Entry 8UBD (electron microscopy, 3.05 A resolution); this record covers chains A and B of the 9 polymer chains in the assembly.

# Chain A
Molecule: Reverse transcriptase
Source organism: Bordetella phage BPP-1
UniProtKB: Q775D8 (Q775D8_BPBPP); residues 1-328 here = UniProt positions 1-328
Amino-acid sequence (328 residues; numbered 1 to 328; the number before each row is that of its first residue):
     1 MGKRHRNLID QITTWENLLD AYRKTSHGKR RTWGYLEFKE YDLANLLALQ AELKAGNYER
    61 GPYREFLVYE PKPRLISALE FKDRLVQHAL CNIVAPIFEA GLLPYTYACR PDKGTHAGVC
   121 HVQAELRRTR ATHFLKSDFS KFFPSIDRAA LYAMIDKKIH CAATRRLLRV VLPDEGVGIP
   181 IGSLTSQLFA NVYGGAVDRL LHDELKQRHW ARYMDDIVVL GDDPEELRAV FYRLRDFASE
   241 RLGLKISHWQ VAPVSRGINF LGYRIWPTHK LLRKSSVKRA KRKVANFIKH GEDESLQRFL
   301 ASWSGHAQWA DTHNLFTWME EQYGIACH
Not modelled in the structure: 70-72

# Chain B
Molecule: Avd
Source organism: Bordetella phage BPP-1
UniProtKB: chimeric construct of Q775D7, Q9FA38: residues 1-124 from Q775D7 (Q775D7_BPBPP) positions 1-124 (same numbers); residues 125-290 from Q9FA38 positions 5-170 (UniProt number = residue number - 120)
Amino-acid sequence (290 residues; each row starts with the number of its first residue):
     1 MEPIEEATKC YDQMLIVERY ERVISYLYPI AQSIPRKHGV AREMFLKCLL GQVELFIVAG
    61 KSNQVSKLYA ADAGLAMLRF WLRFLAGIQK PHAMTPHQVE TAQVLIAEVG RILGSWIARV
   121 NRKGTKVQVG EALVGDGNEV AHIDLIIGPR GSPAETAFCN GLVNNKHGFT SLLAVIAPNL
   181 PCKPNTLMFN KVTINDARQA VQMFGPAQHG VAMAVQDAVA EGIIPADEAD DLYVLVGVFI
   241 HWEAADDAKI QKYNYEATKL SIQRAVNGEP KASVVTEQRK SATHPFAANA
Not modelled in the structure: 123-290

# How chain A and chain B interact
Pairs across the interface (40; chain A residue first):
  R30(A) with E18(B), salt bridge; R19(B)
  R31(A) with Y11(B), hydrogen bond (backbone-side chain); L15(B); R19(B); E108(B), salt bridge; I112(B)
  T32(A) with Y11(B)
  W33(A) with K9(B); Y11(B); M14(B), hydrophobic
  Y35(A) with E18(B), hydrogen bond
  L36(A) with Y11(B), hydrophobic; M14(B); L15(B), hydrophobic; E18(B)
  E37(A) with E2(B); I4(B); E5(B); K9(B)
  F38(A) with M1(B), hydrophobic; P3(B), hydrophobic
  K39(A) with M14(B); E18(B); E21(B), salt bridge
  E40(A) with E6(B); M14(B)
  Y41(A) with I4(B), hydrophobic; E6(B)
  A44(A) with I4(B), hydrophobic
  N45(A) with M1(B); P3(B); I4(B), hydrogen bond (side chain-backbone)
  A48(A) with M1(B)
  L49(A) with M1(B), hydrophobic
  E52(A) with M1(B), hydrogen bond (side chain-backbone)
  E80(A) with E2(B)
  K82(A) with M1(B); E2(B); P3(B)
Other interface residues (no listed pair), chain A (19 interface residues in all): L46
Other interface residues (no listed pair), chain B (17 interface residues in all): C10, V17

# Overview
19 residues of chain A face 17 of chain B across their interface; the contacts include 4 hydrogen bonds and 3
salt bridges. Polar pairs include R30(A)-E18(B), R31(A)-E108(B) and K39(A)-E21(B).
Here chain A is Reverse transcriptase and chain B is Avd, both from Bordetella phage BPP-1. Entry 8UBD
(Diversity-generating retroelement (DGR) ribonucleoprotein reverse transcriptase - Pre-active State 2) was
determined by electron microscopy together with 8UB7, 8UB8, 8UB9, 8UBA, 8UBB, 8UBC, 8UBE and 8UBF from the
same study.
